Entry 8Q96 (electron microscopy, 3.09 A resolution); this record covers chains A and G of the 12 polymer chains in the assembly.

[Chain A (and G)]
Name: Isoform Tau-E of Microtubule-associated protein tau
Organism: Mus musculus
Notes: chain G of this document is another copy of the same molecule, construct and numbering; everything in this record applies to it too
Reference sequence: P10637 (TAU_MOUSE), isoform P10637-6; residues 274-329 here correspond to UniProt positions 183-238 (UniProt number = residue number - 91)
Chain sequence (56 residues; row label = number of the first residue in the row):
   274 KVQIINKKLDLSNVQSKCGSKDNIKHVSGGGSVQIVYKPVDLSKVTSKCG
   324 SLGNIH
Differences from the reference sequence: conflict Ser-301 (Pro210 in P10637)
Reported in the primary citation:
  - contacts within the chain: Asp-295/Lys-311 (salt bridge)

[Chain A / chain G interface]
Residue-residue contacts (124):
  Lys-274(A) with Lys-274(G)
  Val-275(A) with Lys-274(G), hydrogen bond (backbone-backbone); Val-275(G); Gln-276(G), hydrogen bond (backbone-backbone)
  Gln-276(A) with Gln-276(G), hydrogen bond
  Ile-277(A) with Gln-276(G), hydrogen bond (backbone-backbone); Ile-277(G); Ile-278(G), hydrogen bond (backbone-backbone)
  Ile-278(A) with Ile-278(G)
  Asn-279(A) with Ile-278(G), hydrogen bond (backbone-backbone); Asn-279(G); Lys-280(G), hydrogen bond (backbone-backbone)
  Lys-280(A) with Lys-280(G); Asp-283(G), salt bridge
  Lys-281(A) with Lys-280(G), hydrogen bond (backbone-backbone); Lys-281(G)
  Leu-282(A) with Lys-281(G), hydrogen bond (backbone-backbone); Leu-282(G); Asp-283(G), hydrogen bond (backbone-backbone)
  Asp-283(A) with Asp-283(G)
  Leu-284(A) with Asp-283(G), hydrogen bond (backbone-backbone); Leu-284(G)
  Ser-285(A) with Asp-283(G); Ser-285(G)
  Asn-286(A) with Ser-285(G), hydrogen bond (backbone-backbone); Asn-286(G), hydrogen bond; Val-287(G), hydrogen bond (backbone-backbone); Gln-288(G)
  Val-287(A) with Val-287(G)
  Gln-288(A) with Val-287(G), hydrogen bond (backbone-backbone); Gln-288(G), hydrogen bond; Ser-289(G), hydrogen bond (backbone-backbone); Cys-291(G)
  Ser-289(A) with Ser-289(G); Cys-291(G)
  Lys-290(A) with Ser-289(G), hydrogen bond (backbone-backbone); Lys-290(G), hydrogen bond (backbone-backbone); Cys-291(G)
  Cys-291(A) with Lys-290(G); Cys-291(G); Gly-292(G), hydrogen bond (backbone-backbone)
  Gly-292(A) with Gly-292(G)
  Ser-293(A) with Gly-292(G), hydrogen bond (backbone-backbone); Ser-293(G); Lys-294(G), hydrogen bond (backbone-backbone)
  Lys-294(A) with Lys-294(G)
  Asp-295(A) with Lys-294(G), hydrogen bond (backbone-backbone); Asp-295(G); Asn-296(G), hydrogen bond (backbone-backbone)
  Asn-296(A) with Asn-296(G)
  Ile-297(A) with Asn-296(G), hydrogen bond (backbone-backbone); Ile-297(G); Lys-298(G), hydrogen bond (backbone-backbone)
  Lys-298(A) with Lys-298(G); His-299(G), hydrogen bond (backbone-backbone)
  His-299(A) with His-299(G)
  Val-300(A) with His-299(G), hydrogen bond (backbone-backbone); Val-300(G); Ser-301(G), hydrogen bond (backbone-backbone)
  Ser-301(A) with Ser-301(G)
  Gly-302(A) with Ser-301(G), hydrogen bond (backbone-backbone); Gly-302(G); Gly-303(G), hydrogen bond (backbone-backbone)
  Gly-303(A) with Gly-303(G); Gly-304(G)
  Gly-304(A) with Gly-303(G), hydrogen bond (backbone-backbone); Gly-304(G), hydrogen bond (backbone-backbone); Ser-305(G)
  Ser-305(A) with Ser-305(G), hydrogen bond (side chain-backbone)
  Val-306(A) with Val-300(G), hydrophobic; Ser-301(G); Gly-302(G); Ser-305(G), hydrogen bond (backbone-backbone); Val-306(G); Gln-307(G), hydrogen bond (backbone-backbone)
  Gln-307(A) with Gln-307(G)
  Ile-308(A) with Val-300(G), hydrophobic; Gln-307(G), hydrogen bond (backbone-backbone); Ile-308(G); Val-309(G), hydrogen bond (backbone-backbone)
  Val-309(A) with Val-309(G)
  Tyr-310(A) with Asp-295(G), hydrogen bond; Val-309(G), hydrogen bond (backbone-backbone); Tyr-310(G), hydrophobic; Lys-311(G), hydrogen bond (backbone-backbone); Pro-312(G)
  Lys-311(A) with Asp-295(G); Lys-311(G); Pro-312(G)
  Pro-312(A) with Pro-312(G), hydrophobic
  Val-313(A) with Pro-312(G), hydrogen bond (backbone-backbone); Val-313(G); Asp-314(G), hydrogen bond (backbone-backbone)
  Asp-314(A) with Asp-314(G)
  Leu-315(A) with Asp-314(G), hydrogen bond (backbone-backbone); Leu-315(G), hydrophobic
  Ser-316(A) with Asp-314(G), hydrogen bond (backbone-backbone); Ser-316(G)
  Lys-317(A) with Ser-316(G), hydrogen bond (backbone-backbone); Lys-317(G); Val-318(G), hydrogen bond (backbone-backbone)
  Val-318(A) with Val-318(G)
  Thr-319(A) with Val-318(G), hydrogen bond (backbone-backbone); Thr-319(G); Ser-320(G), hydrogen bond (backbone-backbone)
  Ser-320(A) with Ser-320(G)
  Lys-321(A) with Ser-320(G), hydrogen bond (backbone-backbone); Lys-321(G); Cys-322(G), hydrogen bond (backbone-backbone)
  Cys-322(A) with Cys-322(G), hydrogen bond (side chain-backbone)
  Gly-323(A) with Cys-322(G), hydrogen bond (backbone-backbone); Gly-323(G); Ser-324(G), hydrogen bond (backbone-backbone); Leu-325(G)
  Ser-324(A) with Ser-324(G); Leu-325(G), hydrogen bond (backbone-backbone)
  Leu-325(A) with Leu-325(G)
  Gly-326(A) with Leu-325(G), hydrogen bond (backbone-backbone); Gly-326(G); Asn-327(G), hydrogen bond (backbone-backbone)
  Asn-327(A) with Asn-327(G)
  Ile-328(A) with Asn-327(G), hydrogen bond (backbone-backbone); Ile-328(G); His-329(G), hydrogen bond (backbone-backbone)
Other interface residues (no listed pair), chain A (56 interface residues in all): His-329

[In short]
Chain A and chain G each contribute 56 residues to their interface, with 59 hydrogen bonds and 1 salt bridge.
Polar pairs include Lys-280(A)/Asp-283(G), Gln-276(A)/Gln-276(G) and Asn-286(A)/Asn-286(G). The paper reports
contacts within the chain involving Asp-295(A) and Lys-311(A).
Both chains are Isoform Tau-E of Microtubule-associated protein tau (Mus musculus). Entry 8Q96 (P301S Tau
Filaments from the Brains of Tg2541 Transgenic Mouse Line) was determined by electron microscopy together with
8Q92 from the same study.
